6PBW - chains D and E of the 3 polymer chains in the assembly; structure by X-ray diffraction, 2.06 A resolution.

Chain D:
Name: Fab667 heavy chain
Source organism: Homo sapiens
Chain sequence (231 residues; each row starts with the number of its first residue; a row labelled like 82A-82C holds insertion residues (82A, then the next letters in order)):
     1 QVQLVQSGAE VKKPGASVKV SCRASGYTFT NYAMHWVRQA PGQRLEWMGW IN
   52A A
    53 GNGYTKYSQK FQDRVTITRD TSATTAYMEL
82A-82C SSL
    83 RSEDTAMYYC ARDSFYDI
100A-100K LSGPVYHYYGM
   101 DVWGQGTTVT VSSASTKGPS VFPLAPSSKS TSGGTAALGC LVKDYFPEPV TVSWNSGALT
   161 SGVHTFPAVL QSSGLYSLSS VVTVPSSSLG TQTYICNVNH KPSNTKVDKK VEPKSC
Not modelled in the structure: 100C, 127-133, 215-216
Cystine bridges: Cys22-Cys92, Cys140-Cys196

Chain E:
Name: NPNANPNANPNA peptide
Chain sequence (14 residues; row label = number of the first residue in the row; numbering starts at 0):
     0 XNPNANPNAN PNAX
Not modelled in the structure: 9-13
Modified / non-standard residues: ACE (acetyl group) at position 0; NH2 (amino group) at position 13

Chain D / chain E interface:
Residue-residue contacts (24):
  Ala33(D) with Asn5(E)
  Trp50(D) with Ala4(E); Asn5(E); Pro6(E)
  Asn52(D) with Asn5(E), hydrogen bond; Pro6(E), hydrogen bond (side chain-backbone)
  Tyr56(D) with Pro6(E); Asn7(E); Ala8(E)
  Thr57(D) with Pro6(E)
  Lys58(D) with Pro6(E)
  Ser96(D) with Asn5(E), hydrogen bond (backbone-side chain)
  Phe97(D) with Asn5(E)
  Tyr98(D) with Asn3(E), hydrogen bond (backbone-side chain); Asn5(E), hydrogen bond (backbone-side chain)
  Asp99(D) with Asn3(E)
  Tyr100F(D) with Asn1(E), hydrogen bond
  His100G(D) with Asn1(E), hydrogen bond (backbone-side chain); Pro2(E); Asn3(E)
  Tyr100I(D) with Pro2(E); Asn3(E), hydrogen bond; Ala4(E), hydrogen bond (side chain-backbone); Asn5(E), hydrogen bond
Other interface residues (no listed pair), chain D (14 interface residues in all): Ser100B
From the paper, about this interface:
  - epitope / paratope residues, chain E: Ala4(E), Asn5(E)

In short:
The interface between chain D and chain E involves 14 residues on one side and 8 on the other; the contacts
include 10 hydrogen bonds. Among the polar pairs are Asn52(D)-Asn5(E), Asn52(D)-Pro6(E) and Ser96(D)-Asn5(E).
From the paper: epitope/paratope residues Ala4(E) and Asn5(E).
Here chain D is Fab667 heavy chain (Homo sapiens) and chain E is NPNANPNANPNA peptide. Entry 6PBW (Crystal
structure of Fab667 complex) was determined by X-ray diffraction (same publication as 6PBV).
